PDB entry 3D04 | X-ray diffraction, 2.40 A resolution | chains E and F of the 6 polymer chains in the assembly

== Chain E (and F) ==
Protein: (3R)-hydroxymyristoyl-acyl carrier protein dehydratase
Source organism: Helicobacter pylori
Notes: EC 4.2.1.-; chain F of this document is another copy of the same molecule, construct and numbering; everything in this record applies to it too
UniProtKB: Q5G940 (Q5G940_HELPY); residues 1-159 here = UniProt positions 1-159
Chain sequence (159 residues; row label = number of the first residue in the row):
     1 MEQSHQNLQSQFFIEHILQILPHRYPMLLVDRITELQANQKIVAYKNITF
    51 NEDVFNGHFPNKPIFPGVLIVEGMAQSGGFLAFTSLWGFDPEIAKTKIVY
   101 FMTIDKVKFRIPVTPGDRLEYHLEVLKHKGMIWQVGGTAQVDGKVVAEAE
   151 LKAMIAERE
Disordered / not traced: 1-7 (chain F: 1-10, 159)
Small-molecule neighbours:
  - benzamidine (BEN), molecule 1: L86, W87, G130, M131
  - benzamidine (BEN), molecule 2: K106, L126, G136, G137, E148, A149, E150
From the paper describing this entry:
  - binding site for sakuranetin: L21, P22, H23, F59, K62, I64, F83, I98, V99, Y100, P112
  - catalytic residues: H58, E72 (citing earlier work)

== How chain E and chain F interact ==
Residue-residue contacts (64):
  P22(E) with F59(F), hydrophobic; P60(F)
  H23(E) with G57(F); H58(F); F59(F)
  R24(E) with G57(F), hydrogen bond (backbone-backbone); P60(F)
  Y25(E) with N56(F); G57(F), hydrogen bond (backbone-backbone)
  P26(E) with D53(F); V54(F), hydrophobic; G57(F)
  M27(E) with G57(F); H58(F); P66(F), hydrophobic
  D53(E) with P26(F); D53(F)
  V54(E) with M27(F), hydrophobic
  N56(E) with Y25(F)
  G57(E) with H23(F); R24(F), hydrogen bond (backbone-backbone); Y25(F), hydrogen bond (backbone-backbone)
  F59(E) with P22(F), hydrophobic; H23(F); V99(F); R158(F)
  P60(E) with P22(F); R24(F); R158(F), hydrogen bond (backbone-side chain)
  K62(E) with I98(F); R158(F)
  I64(E) with I98(F), hydrophobic; Y100(F)
  P66(E) with M27(F), hydrophobic
  V68(E) with V68(F); E72(F); F101(F), hydrophobic
  E72(E) with V68(F)
  I98(E) with F59(F), hydrophobic
  V99(E) with F59(F)
  Y100(E) with K62(F), hydrogen bond; I64(F), hydrophobic
  F101(E) with V68(F), hydrophobic; F109(F), hydrophobic
  M102(E) with K108(F); F109(F), hydrogen bond (backbone-backbone)
  T103(E) with V107(F); K108(F)
  I104(E) with K106(F); V107(F), hydrogen bond (backbone-backbone); F109(F), hydrophobic
  D105(E) with D105(F); K106(F), hydrogen bond (side chain-backbone)
  K106(E) with I104(F); D105(F), hydrogen bond (backbone-side chain)
  V107(E) with T103(F); I104(F), hydrogen bond (backbone-backbone)
  K108(E) with M102(F); T103(F)
  F109(E) with F101(F); M102(F), hydrogen bond (backbone-backbone); I104(F), hydrophobic
  R158(E) with F59(F); P60(F), hydrogen bond (side chain-backbone)
Interface residues without a listed pair, chain E (35 interface residues in all): H58, N61, L69, V71, P112
Interface residues without a listed pair, chain F (32 interface residues in all): L69

== Overview ==
35 residues of chain E face 32 of chain F across their interface, with 13 hydrogen bonds. Among the polar
pairs are P60(E)-R158(F), Y100(E)-K62(F) and D105(E)-K106(F). Bound to chain E: benzamidine. From the paper:
catalytic residues H58(E) and E72(E); a binding site for sakuranetin at L21(E), P22(E) and H23(E) among
others.
Chain E and chain F are both (3R)-hydroxymyristoyl-acyl carrier protein dehydratase (Helicobacter pylori); the
structure, Crystal structure of (3R)-Hydroxyacyl-Acyl Carrier Protein Dehydratase (FabZ) from Helicobacter
pylori in complex with sakuranetin, was determined by X-ray diffraction, deposited together with 3CF8 and
3CF9.
